Entry 8RIF (electron microscopy, 2.79 A resolution); this record covers chains 4 and X of the 14 polymer chains in the assembly.

[Chain 4]
Name: DNA replication licensing factor MCM4
Source organism: Saccharomyces cerevisiae
Notes: EC 3.6.4.12
UniProtKB: P30665 (MCM4_YEAST); numbering as in UniProt (aligned over 1-933)
Sequence (933 residues; each row starts with the number of its first residue):
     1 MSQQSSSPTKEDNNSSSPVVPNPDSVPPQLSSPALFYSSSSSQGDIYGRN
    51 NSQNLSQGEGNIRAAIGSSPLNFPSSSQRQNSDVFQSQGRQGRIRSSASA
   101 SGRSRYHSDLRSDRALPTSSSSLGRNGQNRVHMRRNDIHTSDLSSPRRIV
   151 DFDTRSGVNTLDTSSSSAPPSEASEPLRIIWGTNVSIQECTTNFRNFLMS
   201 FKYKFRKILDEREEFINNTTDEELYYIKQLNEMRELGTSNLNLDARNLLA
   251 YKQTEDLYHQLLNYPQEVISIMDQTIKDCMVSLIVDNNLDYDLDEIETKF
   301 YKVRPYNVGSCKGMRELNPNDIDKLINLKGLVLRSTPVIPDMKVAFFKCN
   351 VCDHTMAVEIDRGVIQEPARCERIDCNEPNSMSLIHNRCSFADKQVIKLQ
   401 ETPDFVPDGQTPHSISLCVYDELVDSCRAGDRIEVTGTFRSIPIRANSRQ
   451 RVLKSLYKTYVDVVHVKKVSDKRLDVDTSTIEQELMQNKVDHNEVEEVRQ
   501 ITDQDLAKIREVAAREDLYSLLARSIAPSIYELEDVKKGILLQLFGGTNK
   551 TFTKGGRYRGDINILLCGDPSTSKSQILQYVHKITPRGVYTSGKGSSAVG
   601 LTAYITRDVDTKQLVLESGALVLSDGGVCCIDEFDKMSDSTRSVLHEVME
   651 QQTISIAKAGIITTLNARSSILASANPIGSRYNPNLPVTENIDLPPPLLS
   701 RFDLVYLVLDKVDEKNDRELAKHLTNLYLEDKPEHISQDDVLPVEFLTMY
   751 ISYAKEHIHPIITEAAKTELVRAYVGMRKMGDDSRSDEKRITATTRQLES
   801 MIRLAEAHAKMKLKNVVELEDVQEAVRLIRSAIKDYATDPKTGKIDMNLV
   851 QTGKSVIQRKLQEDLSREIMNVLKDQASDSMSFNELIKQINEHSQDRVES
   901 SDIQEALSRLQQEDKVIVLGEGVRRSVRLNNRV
Unresolved in the structure: 1-176, 204-214, 284-294, 731-739, 853-933
Swiss-Prot annotation at these positions:
  - motif: Ser700 to Asp703 (Arginine finger)
  - binding site (ATP): Gly568 to Ser575
  - modified residue (Phosphoserine): Ser52, Ser56, Ser69
  - mutagenesis: Lys574 (K574A: Loss of MCM2-7 complex helicase activity)
Bound ions: Zn2+: Cys349, Cys352, Cys371, Cys376

[Chain X]
Molecule: 53-nt DNA strand
Sequence (53 nucleotides; each row starts with the number of its first residue):
     1 GCATGCATGCGCATGCATGCATGCATGCTGCATGCATGCATGCGCATGCA
    51 TGC

[How chain 4 and chain X interact]
Residue-residue contacts (5):
  Arg449(4) - DG34(X)  base contact
  Lys612(4) - DT37(X)  phosphate contact
  Lys612(4) - DG38(X)  phosphate contact
  Ser638(4) - DT47(X)  hydrogen bond to the phosphate
  Ser640(4) - DT47(X)  phosphate contact
Other interface residues (no listed pair), chain 4 (5 interface residues in all): Lys594
Other interface residues (no listed pair), chain X (6 interface residues in all): DC35, DG48

[In short]
5 residues of chain 4 and 6 residues of chain X are in contact, with 1 hydrogen bond. The hydrogen-bonded pair
is Ser638(4)-DT47(X). From UniProt: 8 ATP-binding residues and one mutagenesis site on chain 4.
Here chain 4 is DNA replication licensing factor MCM4 (Saccharomyces cerevisiae) and chain X is a 53-nt DNA
strand. Entry 8RIF (Cryo-EM structure of the MCM double hexamer loaded onto dsDNA) was determined by electron
microscopy (same publication as 9I3I and 8RIG).
